Entry 4B9M (X-ray diffraction, 2.05 A resolution); this record covers chains A and B of the 3 polymer chains in the assembly.

[Chain A]
Molecule: DNA polymerase I
Organism: Geobacillus stearothermophilus
Notes: EC 2.7.7.7
UniProtKB: E1C9K5 (E1C9K5_GEOSE); residues 297-876 here correspond to UniProt positions 1-580 (UniProt number = residue number - 296)
Chain sequence (619 residues; row label = number of the first residue in the row):
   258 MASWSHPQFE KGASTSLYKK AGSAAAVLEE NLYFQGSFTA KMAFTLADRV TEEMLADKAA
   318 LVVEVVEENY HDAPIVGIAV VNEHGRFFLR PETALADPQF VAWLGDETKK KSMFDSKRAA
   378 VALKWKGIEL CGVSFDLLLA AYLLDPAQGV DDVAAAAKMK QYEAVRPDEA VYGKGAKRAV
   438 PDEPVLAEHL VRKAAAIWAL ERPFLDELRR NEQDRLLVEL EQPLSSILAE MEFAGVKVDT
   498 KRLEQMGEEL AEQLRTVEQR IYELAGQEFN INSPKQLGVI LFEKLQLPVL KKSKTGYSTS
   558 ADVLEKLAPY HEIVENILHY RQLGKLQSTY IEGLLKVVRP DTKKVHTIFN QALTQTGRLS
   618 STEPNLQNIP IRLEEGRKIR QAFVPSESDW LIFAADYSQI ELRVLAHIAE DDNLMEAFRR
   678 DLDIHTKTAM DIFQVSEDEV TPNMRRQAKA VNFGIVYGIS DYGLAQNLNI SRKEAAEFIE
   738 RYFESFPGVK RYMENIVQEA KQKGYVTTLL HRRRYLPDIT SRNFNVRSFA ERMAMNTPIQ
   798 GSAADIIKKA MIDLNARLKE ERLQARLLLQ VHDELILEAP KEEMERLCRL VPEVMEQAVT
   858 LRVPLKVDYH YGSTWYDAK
Unresolved in the structure: 258-296
Construct notes: expression tag (258-296)
Bound ions: Mg2+: Asp653, Tyr654, Asp830

[Chain B]
Molecule: 11-nt DNA strand
Sequence (11 nucleotides; row label = number of the first residue in the row):
    19 GCCTGACTCT T

[How chain A and chain B interact]
Contacting residue pairs - 32 pairs, chain A then chain B:
  Gly432(A) with DC20(B), phosphate contact
  Ala433(A) with DG19(B), phosphate contact; DC20(B), hydrogen bond to the phosphate
  Ser550(A) with DA24(B), hydrogen bond to the phosphate
  Lys551(A) with DA24(B), phosphate contact
  Thr552(A) with DG23(B), hydrogen bond to the phosphate; DA24(B), hydrogen bond to the phosphate
  Ser555(A) with DC25(B), phosphate contact
  Thr556(A) with DC25(B), hydrogen bond to the phosphate
  Ser557(A) with DC25(B), phosphate contact; DT26(B), phosphate contact
  Ala558(A) with DT26(B), hydrogen bond to the phosphate
  Arg578(A) with DC25(B), hydrogen bond to the phosphate; DT26(B), salt bridge to the phosphate
  Lys582(A) with DT26(B), hydrogen bond to the base; DC27(B), sugar contact
  Tyr587(A) with DC27(B), sugar contact
  Arg615(A) with DT29(B), sugar contact
  Gln624(A) with DT28(B), sugar contact
  Asn625(A) with DC27(B), hydrogen bond to the base; DT28(B), sugar contact
  Ile626(A) with DT28(B), sugar contact
  Pro627(A) with DC27(B), phosphate contact; DT28(B), phosphate contact
  Ile628(A) with DT28(B), hydrogen bond to the phosphate; DT29(B), phosphate contact
  Arg629(A) with DT28(B), hydrogen bond to the phosphate
  Phe710(A) with DT29(B), base contact
  Tyr714(A) with DT29(B), sugar contact
  Val828(A) with DT29(B), sugar contact
  His829(A) with DT29(B), phosphate contact
  Asp830(A) with DT29(B), phosphate contact
Also at the interface, not in a pair above, chain A (31 interface residues in all): Lys431, Pro531, Tyr554, Gln579, Leu630, Arg637, Glu831
Also at the interface, not in a pair above, chain B (10 interface residues in all): DC21

[Summary]
The interface between chain A and chain B involves 31 residues on one side and 10 on the other; the contacts
include 11 hydrogen bonds and 1 salt bridge. Polar contacts include Lys582(A)-DT26(B), Asn625(A)-DC27(B) and
Ala433(A)-DC20(B).
Chain A is DNA polymerase I (Geobacillus stearothermophilus) and chain B is an 11-nt DNA strand; the
structure, Structure of the high fidelity DNA polymerase I with an oxidative formamidopyrimidine-dA DNA lesion
-thymine basepair ..., was determined by X-ray diffraction together with 4B9L, 4B9N, 4B9S, 4B9T, 4B9U and 4B9V
from the same study.
